PDB entry 8JBE | electron microscopy, 3.25 A resolution | chains B and C of the 3 polymer chains in the assembly

[Chain B]
Molecule: Caffeine, calcium, zinc sensitivity 1
Reference sequence: Q9VZL5 (Q9VZL5_DROME); numbering as in UniProt (aligned over 1-485)
Sequence (485 residues; row label = number of the first residue in the row):
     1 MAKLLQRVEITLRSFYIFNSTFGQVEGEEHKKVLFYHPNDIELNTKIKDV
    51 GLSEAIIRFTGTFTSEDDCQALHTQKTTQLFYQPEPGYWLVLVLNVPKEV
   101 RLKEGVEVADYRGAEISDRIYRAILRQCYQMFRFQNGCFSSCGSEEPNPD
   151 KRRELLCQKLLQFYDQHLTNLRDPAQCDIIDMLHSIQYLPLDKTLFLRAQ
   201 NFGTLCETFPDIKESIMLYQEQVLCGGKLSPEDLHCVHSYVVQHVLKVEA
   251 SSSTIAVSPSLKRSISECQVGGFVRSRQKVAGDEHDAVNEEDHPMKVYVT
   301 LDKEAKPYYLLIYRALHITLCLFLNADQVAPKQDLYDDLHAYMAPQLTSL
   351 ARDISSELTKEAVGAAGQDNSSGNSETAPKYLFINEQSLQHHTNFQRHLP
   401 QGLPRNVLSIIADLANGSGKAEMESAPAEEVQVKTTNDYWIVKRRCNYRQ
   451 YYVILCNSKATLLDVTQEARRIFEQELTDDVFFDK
Unresolved in the structure: 1-5, 102-107, 141-147, 167-172, 249-270, 278-293, 362-377, 396-405, 420-425

[Chain C]
Molecule: Vacuolar fusion protein MON1 homolog
Reference sequence: Q9VR38 (Q9VR38_DROME); residue numbers follow UniProt; this construct covers 1-528
Sequence (548 residues; numbered -19 to 528; the number before each row is that of its first residue; numbers below 1 keep their minus sign (His-19 is residue -19)):
   -19 HHHHHHHHHHENLYFQGGGSMEVEQTSVRSDTNSTCEYLDAEGDPESPNL
    31 YQEADPDQEAEQQNHSIISELRDGLGTMRDNSALSPEPGQENKGLAASVE
    81 SLALSTSTSAKTEDSIGGGLEEEYDYQHDSLWQGQKKHIFILSEAGKPIF
   131 SLHGNEDKLATLFGVIQALVSFVQMGQDAITSIHAGGIKFAFMQRSSLIL
   181 VAASRSNMSVQQLQLQLGDVYNQILSILTYSHMTKIFERRKNFDLRRLLS
   231 GSERLFYNLLANDSSSAKVSNNIFTFLTNSIRVFPLPTTIRSQITSAIQS
   281 NCSKIKNLVFAVLIANNKLIALVRMKKYSIHPADLRLIFNLVECSESFKS
   331 SENWSPICLPKFDMNGYLHAHVSYLADDCQACLLLLSVDRDAFFTLAEAK
   381 AKITEKLRKSHCLEAINEELQQPFNAKLYQQVVGIPELRHFLYKPKSTAQ
   431 LLCPMLRHPYKSLTELERLEAIYCDLLHRIHNSSRPLKLIYEMKEREVVL
   481 AWATGTYELYAIFEPVVDKATVIKYVDKLIKWIEKEYDVYFIRNHATF
Unresolved in the structure: -19 to 110
Sequence notes: expression tag (-19 to 0)
Curated features (UniProtKB/Swiss-Prot):
  - mutagenesis: Ile47 to Ile48 (Disruption of autoinhibition resulting in increased Rab5-dependent GEF activity), Trp334 (W334A: Reduced Rab5-dependent Mon1-Ccz1 complex GEF activity towards Rab7 on membranes but not in solution, possibly due to disruption of interaction with Rab5)

[How chain B and chain C interact]
Contacting residue pairs (57; chain B residue first):
  Lys48(B) - Phe152(C)
  Leu52(B) - Phe152(C)  hydrophobic
  Phe59(B) - Ile163(C)  hydrophobic
  Thr60(B) - Ala165(C)
  Thr62(B) - Gln113(C)
  Phe63(B) - Trp112(C)  hydrophobic
  Phe63(B) - Gln113(C)
  Phe63(B) - Phe170(C)  hydrophobic
  Phe63(B) - Arg185(C)
  Thr64(B) - Ile168(C)
  Asp68(B) - Ala165(C)
  Asp68(B) - Gly166(C)  hydrogen bond (backbone-backbone)
  Cys69(B) - Ala165(C)  hydrophobic
  Gln70(B) - His164(C)  hydrogen bond (backbone-backbone)
  Gln70(B) - Gly166(C)
  Ala71(B) - Ile163(C)
  Ala71(B) - His164(C)  hydrogen bond (backbone-backbone)
  Leu72(B) - Ile160(C)  hydrophobic
  Leu72(B) - Ser162(C)
  Leu72(B) - Ile163(C)  hydrophobic
  His73(B) - Thr161(C)  hydrogen bond (backbone-side chain)
  His73(B) - Ser162(C)  hydrogen bond (backbone-backbone)
  His73(B) - His164(C)  hydrogen bond
  Thr74(B) - Asp158(C)  hydrogen bond
  Thr74(B) - Ala159(C)
  Gln75(B) - Asp158(C)  hydrogen bond (backbone-side chain)
  Gln75(B) - Ala159(C)  hydrogen bond (backbone-backbone)
  Lys76(B) - Gln157(C)  hydrogen bond (side chain-backbone)
  Lys76(B) - Asp158(C)
  Thr77(B) - Asp158(C)
  Ala114(B) - Ser464(C)
  Ala114(B) - Arg465(C)
  Glu115(B) - Ser464(C)
  Ala412(B) - Arg465(C)
  Asp413(B) - Arg465(C)
  Pro427(B) - Glu475(C)
  Glu429(B) - Lys474(C)
  Glu430(B) - Tyr471(C)
  Glu430(B) - Glu472(C)
  Glu430(B) - Met473(C)  hydrogen bond (backbone-backbone)
  Val431(B) - Tyr471(C)
  Gln432(B) - Leu469(C)
  Gln432(B) - Ile470(C)
  Gln432(B) - Tyr471(C)  hydrogen bond (backbone-backbone)
  Gln432(B) - Lys499(C)  hydrogen bond
  Val433(B) - Arg459(C)
  Val433(B) - Leu467(C)  hydrophobic
  Val433(B) - Leu469(C)
  Lys434(B) - Leu467(C)
  Lys434(B) - Lys468(C)  hydrogen bond (backbone-backbone)
  Lys434(B) - Leu469(C)  hydrogen bond (backbone-backbone)
  Thr435(B) - Leu467(C)
  Thr436(B) - Pro466(C)
  Leu462(B) - Leu469(C)  hydrophobic
  Leu462(B) - Lys499(C)  hydrogen bond (backbone-side chain)
  Leu463(B) - Ile503(C)  hydrophobic
  Thr466(B) - Lys499(C)  hydrogen bond
Also at the interface, not in a pair above, chain B (39 interface residues in all): Gly51, Ile56, Asn416, Ala428, Asp438, Trp440
Also at the interface, not in a pair above, chain C (38 interface residues in all): Phe120, Leu142, Val145, Ile146, Leu149, Val153, Phe172

[Overview]
Chain B and chain C form an interface of 39 and 38 residues respectively; the contacts include 17 hydrogen
bonds. Polar pairs include His73(B)-Thr161(C), His73(B)-His164(C) and Thr74(B)-Asp158(C). UniProt lists 3
mutagenesis sites on chain C.
Chain B is Caffeine, calcium, zinc sensitivity 1 and chain C is Vacuolar fusion protein MON1 homolog; the
structure, CryoEM Structure of metazoan Mon1-Ccz1-RMC1 complex, was determined by electron microscopy.
